7BVL - chain A; structure by X-ray diffraction, 2.00 A resolution.

== Chain A ==
Molecule: Xylose isomerase
Source organism: Streptomyces rubiginosus
Notes: EC 5.3.1.5
Reference sequence: P24300 (XYLA_STRRU); numbering as in UniProt (aligned over 1-388)
Sequence (388 residues; numbered 1 to 388; the number before each row is that of its first residue):
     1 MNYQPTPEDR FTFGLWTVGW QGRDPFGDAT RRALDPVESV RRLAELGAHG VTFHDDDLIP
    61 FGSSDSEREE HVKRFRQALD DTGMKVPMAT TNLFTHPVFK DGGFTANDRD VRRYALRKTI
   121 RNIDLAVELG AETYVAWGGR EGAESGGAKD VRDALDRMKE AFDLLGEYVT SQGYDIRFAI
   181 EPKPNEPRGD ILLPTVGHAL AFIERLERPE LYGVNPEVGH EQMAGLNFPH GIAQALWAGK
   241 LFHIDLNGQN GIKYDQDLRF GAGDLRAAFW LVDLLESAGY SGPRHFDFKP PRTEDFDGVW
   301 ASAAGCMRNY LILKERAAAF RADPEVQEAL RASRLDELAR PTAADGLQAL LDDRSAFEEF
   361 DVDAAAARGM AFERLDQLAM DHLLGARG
Not modelled in the structure: 1-2, 388
Curated features (UniProtKB/Swiss-Prot):
  - active site: His-54, Asp-57
  - binding site (Mg(2+)): Glu-181, Glu-217, His-220, Asp-245, Asp-255, Asp-257, Asp-287
Metal / ion sites: Mg2+ site 1: Glu-181, Glu-217, Asp-245, Asp-287; Mg2+ site 2: Glu-217, Asp-255, Asp-257

== In short ==
Glu-181, Glu-217, Asp-245 and Asp-287 coordinate Mg2+ site 1. Glu-217, Asp-255 and Asp-257 form the Mg2+ site
2. From UniProt: active-site residues His-54 and Asp-57 and 7 Mg2+-binding residues.
Chain A is Xylose isomerase (Streptomyces rubiginosus); the structure, Crystal structure of glucose isomerase
delivered in wheat starch, was determined by X-ray diffraction, deposited together with 7BVM, 7BVN and 7BVO.
